Entry 3LWP (X-ray diffraction, 2.50 A resolution); this record covers chains C and D of the 5 polymer chains in the assembly.

Chain C:
Name: Large ribosomal subunit protein eL8
Organism: Pyrococcus furiosus
UniProtKB: Q8U160 (RL7A_PYRFU); residues 2-124 here correspond to UniProt positions 1-123 (UniProt number = residue number - 1)
Chain sequence (123 residues; each row starts with the number of its first residue):
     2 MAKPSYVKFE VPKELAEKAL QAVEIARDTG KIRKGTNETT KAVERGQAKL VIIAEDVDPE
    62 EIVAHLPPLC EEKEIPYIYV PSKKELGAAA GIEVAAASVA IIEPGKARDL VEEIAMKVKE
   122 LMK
Unresolved in the structure: 2-3, 124

Chain D:
Molecule: H/aca RNA
Sequence (58 nucleotides; row label = number of the first residue in the row):
     1 GGGCCACGGA AACCGCGCGC GGUGAUCAAU GAGCCGCGUU CGCUCCCGUG GCCCACAA

Interface between chain C and chain D:
Pairs across the interface (32; chain C residue first):
  Arg34(C) with G24(D), salt bridge to the phosphate
  Lys35(C) with G24(D), sugar contact; A25(D), salt bridge to the phosphate; A29(D), hydrogen bond to the base; G31(D), hydrogen bond to the base
  Gly36(C) with A29(D), sugar contact; U30(D), phosphate contact; G31(D), base contact
  Thr37(C) with U30(D), hydrogen bond to the phosphate; G31(D), base contact
  Asn38(C) with G24(D), base contact; G31(D), hydrogen bond to the base
  Glu39(C) with G24(D), base contact; G31(D), hydrogen bond to the base
  Lys42(C) with G22(D), phosphate contact
  Arg46(C) with G22(D), salt bridge to the phosphate; U23(D), salt bridge to the phosphate
  Val58(C) with U30(D), base contact
  Asp59(C) with U30(D), hydrogen bond to the base
  Pro60(C) with U30(D), base contact
  Ile63(C) with U30(D), sugar contact
  Lys84(C) with U30(D), base contact
  Ile93(C) with A29(D), sugar contact
  Glu94(C) with C27(D), sugar contact
  Val95(C) with C27(D), phosphate contact; A28(D), sugar contact; A29(D), phosphate contact
  Ala96(C) with A29(D), hydrogen bond to the sugar; U30(D), phosphate contact
  Ala97(C) with A29(D), sugar contact; U30(D), phosphate contact
  Ala98(C) with U30(D), hydrogen bond to the phosphate
Interface residues without a listed pair, chain C (20 interface residues in all): Asp57
Interface residues without a listed pair, chain D (10 interface residues in all): G21

Summary:
The interface between chain C and chain D involves 20 residues on one side and 10 on the other, with 8
hydrogen bonds and 4 salt bridges. Polar pairs include Lys35(C)-A29(D), Lys35(C)-G31(D) and Asn38(C)-G31(D).
Chain C is Large ribosomal subunit protein eL8 (Pyrococcus furiosus) and chain D is H/aca RNA; the structure,
Structure of H/ACA RNP bound to a substrate RNA containing 5BrdU, was determined by X-ray diffraction together
with 3LWO from the same study.
